Entry 3H32 (X-ray diffraction, 3.60 A resolution); this record covers chains E and N of the 8 polymer chains in the assembly.

# Chain E
Name: Fibrinogen beta chain
Source organism: Homo sapiens
UniProt: P02675 (FIBB_HUMAN); residues 1-458 here correspond to UniProt positions 31-488 (UniProt number = residue number + 30)
Amino-acid sequence (458 residues; row label = number of the first residue in the row):
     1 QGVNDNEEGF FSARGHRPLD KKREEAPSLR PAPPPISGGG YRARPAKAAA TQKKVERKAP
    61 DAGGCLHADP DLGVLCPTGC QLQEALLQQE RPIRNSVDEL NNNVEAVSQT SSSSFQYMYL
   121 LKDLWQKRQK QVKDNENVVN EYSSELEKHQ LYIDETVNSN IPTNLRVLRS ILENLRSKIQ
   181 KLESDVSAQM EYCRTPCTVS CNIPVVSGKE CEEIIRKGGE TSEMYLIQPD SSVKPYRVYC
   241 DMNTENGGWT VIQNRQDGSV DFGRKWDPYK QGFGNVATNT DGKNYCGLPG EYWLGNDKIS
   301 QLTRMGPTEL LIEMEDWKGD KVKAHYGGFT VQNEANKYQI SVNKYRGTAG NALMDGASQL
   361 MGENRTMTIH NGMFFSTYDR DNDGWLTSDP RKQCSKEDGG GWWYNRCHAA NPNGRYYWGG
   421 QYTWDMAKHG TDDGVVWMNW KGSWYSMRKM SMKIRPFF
Not modelled in the structure: 1-150
UniProt features mapped onto this chain:
  - region: Gly15 to Arg17 (Beta-chain polymerization, binding distal domain of another fibrin)
  - site (Cleavage): Arg14, Gly15, Lys122, Asp123, Lys130, Gln131, Lys133, Asp134
  - modified residue: Gln1 (Pyrrolidone carboxylic acid)
  - glycosylation: Asn364 (N-linked (GlcNAc...) asparagine)
Disulfide bonds: Cys201-Cys286, Cys211-Cys240, Cys394-Cys407
Covalent attachments: N-acetylglucosamine (NAG) linked to Asn364
Ion coordination: Ca2+: Asp381, Asp383, Trp385
Reported in the primary citation:
  - post-translational modification sites: Asn364
  - binding site for Fibrin B knob pentapeptide: Arg406

# Chain N
Name: Fibrin B knob pentapeptide
UniProt: P02676 (FIBB_BOVIN); residues 1-5 here correspond to UniProt positions 22-26 (UniProt number = residue number + 21)
Amino-acid sequence (5 residues; each row starts with the number of its first residue):
     1 GHRPY

# Interface between chain E and chain N
Pairs across the interface (21; chain E residue first):
  Leu360(E) - His2(N)
  Glu363(E) - Tyr5(N)
  Asn364(E) - His2(N)  hydrogen bond
  Met367(E) - His2(N)
  Met367(E) - Arg3(N)
  Met367(E) - Tyr5(N)  hydrophobic
  Thr368(E) - His2(N)
  Trp385(E) - Arg3(N)
  Glu397(E) - Arg3(N)  salt bridge
  Asp398(E) - Arg3(N)  salt bridge
  Arg406(E) - His2(N)
  Arg406(E) - Arg3(N)  hydrogen bond (side chain-backbone)
  Arg406(E) - Pro4(N)  hydrogen bond (side chain-backbone)
  Arg406(E) - Tyr5(N)
  Cys407(E) - Gly1(N)
  Cys407(E) - His2(N)
  Cys407(E) - Arg3(N)
  His408(E) - Gly1(N)
  Thr431(E) - Arg3(N)
  Asp432(E) - Gly1(N)  hydrogen bond (side chain-backbone)
  Met438(E) - Gly1(N)
Also at the interface, not in a pair above, chain E (15 interface residues in all): Ser443

# In short
Chain E and chain N form an interface of 15 and 5 residues respectively; the contacts include 4 hydrogen bonds
and 2 salt bridges. Among the polar pairs are Glu397(E)-Arg3(N), Asp398(E)-Arg3(N) and Asn364(E)-His2(N).
Covalently linked N-acetylglucosamine: at Asn364(E). From the paper: a binding site for Fibrin B knob
pentapeptide at Arg406(E); a modification site at Asn364(E).
Chain E is Fibrinogen beta chain (Homo sapiens) and chain N is Fibrin B knob pentapeptide; the structure,
Crystal structure of D-dimer from human fibrin complexed with Gly-His-Arg-Pro-Tyr-amide, was determined by
X-ray diffraction.
